Entry 5JFT (X-ray diffraction, 2.28 A resolution); this record covers chains A and B of the 4 polymer chains in the assembly.

[Chain A (and B)]
Molecule: Caspase 3, apoptosis-related cysteine protease a
Organism: Danio rerio
Notes: chain B of this document is another copy of the same molecule, construct and numbering; everything in this record applies to it too
UniProt: Q98UI8 (Q98UI8_DANRE); numbering as in UniProt (aligned over 36-282)
Chain sequence (249 residues; row label = number of the first residue in the row):
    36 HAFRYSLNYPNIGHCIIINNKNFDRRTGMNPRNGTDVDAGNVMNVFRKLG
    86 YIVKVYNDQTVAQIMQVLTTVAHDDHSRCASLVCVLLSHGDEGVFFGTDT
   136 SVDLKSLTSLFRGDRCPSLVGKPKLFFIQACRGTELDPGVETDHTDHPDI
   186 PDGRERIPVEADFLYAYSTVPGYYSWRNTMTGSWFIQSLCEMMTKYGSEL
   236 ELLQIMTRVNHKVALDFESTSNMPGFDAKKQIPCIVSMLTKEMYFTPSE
Not modelled in the structure: 179-189 (chain B: 36, 178-188, 283-284)
Sequence notes: expression tag (283-284)
Reported in the primary citation:
  - conformationally variable residues (loop rearrangement): Phe-130, Asn-213
  - binding site for Ace-asp-glu-val-ask: Arg-212, Thr-255
  - specificity-determining residues: Asn-68, Thr-216, Thr-255, Asn-257
  - post-translational modification sites: Asp-178 (proposed by the authors, not directly observed)
  - conformationally variable residues (side-chain flip): Tyr-209, Trp-211 (from molecular simulation)

[Chain A / chain B interface]
Contacting residue pairs (94):
  His-36(A) / His-246(B)  hydrogen bond
  Arg-147(A) / Tyr-208(B)
  Gly-148(A) / Val-175(B)
  Glu-170(A) / Lys-140(B)  salt bridge
  Asp-172(A) / Pro-193(B)
  Asp-172(A) / Val-194(B)  hydrogen bond (side chain-backbone)
  Asp-172(A) / Glu-195(B)  hydrogen bond (side chain-backbone)
  Pro-173(A) / Arg-191(B)  hydrogen bond (backbone-side chain)
  Gly-174(A) / Arg-191(B)  hydrogen bond (backbone-side chain)
  Gly-174(A) / Ile-192(B)
  Gly-174(A) / Val-194(B)
  Val-175(A) / Gly-148(B)
  Val-175(A) / Glu-190(B)
  Val-175(A) / Arg-191(B)
  Val-175(A) / Ile-192(B)  hydrogen bond (backbone-backbone)
  Glu-176(A) / Glu-190(B)
  Glu-176(A) / Arg-191(B)  salt bridge
  Thr-177(A) / Val-155(B)
  Thr-177(A) / Arg-189(B)
  Thr-177(A) / Glu-190(B)  hydrogen bond (backbone-backbone)
  Glu-190(A) / Glu-176(B)
  Glu-190(A) / Thr-177(B)  hydrogen bond (backbone-backbone)
  Arg-191(A) / Pro-173(B)  hydrogen bond (side chain-backbone)
  Arg-191(A) / Gly-174(B)  hydrogen bond (side chain-backbone)
  Arg-191(A) / Val-175(B)
  Arg-191(A) / Ala-249(B)
  Arg-191(A) / Lys-265(B)  hydrogen bond (backbone-side chain)
  Ile-192(A) / Gly-174(B)
  Ile-192(A) / Val-175(B)  hydrogen bond (backbone-backbone)
  Ile-192(A) / Leu-250(B)  hydrophobic
  Ile-192(A) / Lys-265(B)
  Pro-193(A) / Asp-172(B)
  Pro-193(A) / Gly-174(B)
  Pro-193(A) / Ala-249(B)
  Pro-193(A) / Lys-265(B)
  Pro-193(A) / Gln-266(B)
  Pro-193(A) / Ile-267(B)  hydrophobic
  Val-194(A) / Asp-172(B)  hydrogen bond (backbone-side chain)
  Val-194(A) / Gly-174(B)
  Glu-195(A) / Asp-172(B)  hydrogen bond (backbone-side chain)
  Glu-195(A) / Val-205(B)
  Glu-195(A) / Tyr-208(B)  hydrogen bond
  Glu-195(A) / Ile-267(B)
  Val-205(A) / Glu-195(B)
  Val-205(A) / Met-273(B)  hydrophobic
  Tyr-208(A) / Arg-147(B)  hydrogen bond
  Tyr-208(A) / Glu-195(B)  hydrogen bond
  Leu-238(A) / Thr-242(B)
  Gln-239(A) / Glu-277(B)  hydrogen bond
  Thr-242(A) / Leu-238(B)
  Thr-242(A) / Leu-274(B)
  Thr-242(A) / Thr-275(B)
  Thr-242(A) / Lys-276(B)
  Arg-243(A) / Phe-38(B)
  Asn-245(A) / Ser-272(B)
  Asn-245(A) / Met-273(B)
  Asn-245(A) / Leu-274(B)  hydrogen bond (side chain-backbone)
  His-246(A) / Thr-275(B)
  Ala-249(A) / Pro-193(B)
  Leu-250(A) / Glu-190(B)
  Leu-250(A) / Ile-192(B)  hydrophobic
  Glu-253(A) / Arg-191(B)  salt bridge
  Lys-265(A) / Arg-191(B)  hydrogen bond (side chain-backbone)
  Lys-265(A) / Ile-192(B)
  Gln-266(A) / Pro-193(B)
  Ile-267(A) / Pro-193(B)  hydrophobic
  Ile-267(A) / Glu-195(B)
  Ile-267(A) / Met-273(B)
  Ile-267(A) / Thr-275(B)
  Pro-268(A) / Ser-272(B)
  Pro-268(A) / Met-273(B)
  Cys-269(A) / Val-271(B)  hydrophobic
  Cys-269(A) / Ser-272(B)
  Cys-269(A) / Met-273(B)  hydrophobic
  Ile-270(A) / Ile-270(B)
  Ile-270(A) / Val-271(B)
  Ile-270(A) / Ser-272(B)  hydrogen bond (backbone-backbone)
  Val-271(A) / Cys-269(B)  hydrophobic
  Val-271(A) / Ile-270(B)
  Ser-272(A) / Asn-245(B)  hydrogen bond (backbone-side chain)
  Ser-272(A) / Pro-268(B)
  Ser-272(A) / Cys-269(B)
  Ser-272(A) / Ile-270(B)  hydrogen bond (backbone-backbone)
  Met-273(A) / Val-205(B)  hydrophobic
  Met-273(A) / Asn-245(B)
  Met-273(A) / Ile-267(B)
  Met-273(A) / Pro-268(B)
  Met-273(A) / Cys-269(B)  hydrophobic
  Leu-274(A) / Thr-242(B)
  Leu-274(A) / Asn-245(B)  hydrogen bond (backbone-side chain)
  Thr-275(A) / Thr-242(B)
  Thr-275(A) / His-246(B)
  Thr-275(A) / Ile-267(B)
  Lys-276(A) / Thr-242(B)
Also at the interface, not in a pair above, chain A (47 interface residues in all): Phe-38, Lys-140, Asp-149, Val-155, Asp-178, Ala-196, Pro-206, Glu-277
Also at the interface, not in a pair above, chain B (45 interface residues in all): Asp-149, Ala-196, Gln-239, Arg-243, Glu-253, Ala-263

[Summary]
The interface between chain A and chain B involves 47 residues on one side and 45 on the other; the contacts
include 24 hydrogen bonds and 3 salt bridges. Among the polar pairs are Glu-170(A)/Lys-140(B),
Glu-176(A)/Arg-191(B) and Glu-253(A)/Arg-191(B). From the paper: a binding site for Ace-asp-glu-val-ask at
Arg-212(A) and Thr-255(A); specificity determinants Asn-68(A), Thr-216(A) and Thr-255(A) among others.
Both chains are Caspase 3, apoptosis-related cysteine protease a (Danio rerio). Entry 5JFT (Zebra Fish
Caspase-3) was determined by X-ray diffraction.
